6CAR - chains A and T of the 23 polymer chains in the assembly; structure by X-ray diffraction, 3.40 A resolution.

[Chain A]
Molecule: 16S Ribosomal RNA rRNA
Organism: Thermus thermophilus HB8
Sequence (1517 nucleotides; numbered 5 to 1544 plus 19 insertion-coded residues; 42 numbers in that range are skipped by the numbering (no residue carries them; nothing is unmodelled there); the number before each row is that of its first residue; a row labelled like 190A-190L holds insertion residues (190A, then the next letters in order)):
     5 UGGAGAGUCU GAUCCUGGCU CAGGGUGAAC GCUGGCGGCG UGCCUAAGAC AUGCAAGUCG
    65 UGCGGG
    73 CCGCGGGGUU UU
    88 ACUCCG
    95 UGGUC
   101 AGCGGCGGAC GGGUGAGUAA CGCGUGGGU
  129A G
   130 ACCUACCCGG AAGAGGGGGA CAACCCGGGG AAACUCGGGC UAAUCCCCCA UGUGGACCCG
   190 C
190A-190L CCCUUGGGGUGU
   191 GUCCAAAGGG CUUU
   216 GCCCGCUUCC GGAUGGGCCC GCGUCCCAUC AGCUAGUUGG UGGGGUAAUG GCCCACCAAG
   276 GCGACGACGG GUAGCCGGUC UGAGAGGAUG GCCGGCCACA GGGGCACUGA GACACGGGCC
   336 CCACUCCUAC GGGAGGCAGC AGUUAGGAAU CUUCCGCAAU GGGCGCAAGC CUGACGGAGC
   396 GACGCCGCUU GGAGGAAGAA GCCCUUCGGG GUGUAAACUC CUGAA
   442 CCCGGGACGA AACCCCCGAC GA
   474 GGGGACUGAC GGUACCGGG
   494 GUAAUAGCGC CGGCCAACUC CGUGCCAGCA GCCXCGGUAA UACGGAGGGC GCGAGCGUUA
   554 CCCGGAUUCA CUGGGCGUAA AGGGCGUGUA GGCGGCCUGG GGCGUCCCAU GUGAAAGACC
   614 ACGGCUCAAC CGUGGGGGAG CGUGGGAUAC GCUCAGGCUA GACGGUGGGA GAGGGUGGUG
   674 GAAUUCCCGG AGUAGCGGUG AAAUGCGCAG AUACCGGGAG GAACGCCGAU GGCGAAGGCA
   734 GCCACCUGGU CCACCCGUGA CGCUGAGGCG CGAAAGCGUG GGGAGCAAAC CGGAUUAGAU
   794 ACCCGGGUAG UCCACGCCCU AAACGAUGCG CGCUAGGUCU CUGGGUCU
   848 CCUGGGGGCC GAAGCUAACG CGUUAAGCGC GCCGCCUGGG GAGUACGGCC GCAAGGCUGA
   908 AACUCAAAGG AAUUGACGGG GGCCCGCACA AGCGGUGGAG CAUGUGGUUU AAUUCGAAGX
   968 AACGCGAAGA ACCUUACCAG GCCUUGACAU GCUAGG
 1003A G
  1004 AACCCGGGUG AAAGCCUGGG GUGCCCC
1030A-1030D GCGA
  1031 GGGGAGCCCU AGCACAGGUG CUGCAUGGCC GUCGUCAGCU CGUGCCGUGA GGUGUUGGGU
  1091 UAAGUCCCGC AACGAGCGCA ACCCCCGCCG UUAGUUGCCA GCGGUUCGGC CGGGCACUCU
  1151 AACGGGACUG CCCGCGAAA
  1171 GCGGGAGGAA GGAGGGGACG ACGUCUGGUC AGCAUGGCCC UUACGGCCUG GGCGACACAC
  1231 GUGCUACAAU GCCCACUACA AAGCGAUGCC ACCCGGCAAC GGGGAGCUAA UCGCAAAAAG
  1291 GUGGGCCCAG UUCGGAUUGG GGUCUGCAAC CCGACCCCAU GAAGCCGGAA UCGCUAGUAA
  1351 UCGCGGAUCA G
 1361A C
  1362 CAUGCCGCGG UGAAUACGUU CCCGGGCCUU GUACACACXG CCXGUXACGC CAUGGGAGCG
  1422 GGCUCUACCC GAAGUCGCCG GG
  1446 AGCCUACGGG
  1459 CAGGCGCCGA GGGUAGGGCC CGUGACUGGG GCGAAGUCGU AACAAGGUAG CUGUACCGGA
  1519 AGGUGCGGCU GGAUCACCUC CUUUCU
Disordered / not traced: 1533-1538
Differences from the reference sequence: conflict C13 (U131313 in 55771382)
Modified positions: PSU (pseudouridine-5'-monophosphate) at position 516, G7M (N7-methyl-guanosine-5'-monophosphate) at position 527, M2G (N2-dimethylguanosine-5'-monophosphate) at position 966, 5MC (5-methylcytidine-5'-monophosphate) at position 967, 2MG (2N-methylguanosine-5'-monophosphate) at position 1207, 5MC (5-methylcytidine-5'-monophosphate) at position 1400, 4OC (4n,o2'-methylcytidine-5'-monophosphate) at position 1402, 5MC (5-methylcytidine-5'-monophosphate) at position 1404, 5MC (5-methylcytidine-5'-monophosphate) at position 1407, UR3 (3-methyluridine-5'-monophoshate) at position 1498, MA6 (6N-dimethyladenosine-5'-monophoshate) at position 1518, MA6 (6N-dimethyladenosine-5'-monophoshate) at position 1519, PSU (pseudouridine-5'-monophosphate) at position 1540, PSU (pseudouridine-5'-monophosphate) at position 1541
Metal / ion sites: Mg2+ site 1 near G21 (its only coordinating residue here); Mg2+ site 2: C48, G115; Mg2+ site 3 near A59 (its only coordinating residue here); Mg2+ site 4: G61, U62; Mg2+ site 5: G70, U98; Mg2+ site 6: G107, G326; Mg2+ site 7: A109, G331; Mg2+ site 8: G117, G289; Mg2+ site 9: C121, G124, U125; Mg2+ site 10 near G146 (its only coordinating residue here); Mg2+ site 11 near A149 (its only coordinating residue here); Mg2+ site 12 near C175 (its only coordinating residue here); 90 more Mg2+ sites not listed
Residues lining bound ligands: Sisomicin (SIS; (1S,2S,3R,4S,6R)-4,6-diamino-3-{[(2S,3R)-3-amino-6-(aminomethyl)-3,4-dihydro-2H-pyran-2-yl]oxy}-2-hydroxycyclohexyl 3-deoxy-4-C-methyl-3-(methylamino)-beta-L-arabinopyranoside): 5MC_1404, G1405, U1406, 5MC_1407, A1408, C1409, G1491, A1493, G1494, U1495, C1496
From the paper describing this entry:
  - binding site for Sisomicin: G1405, U1406, G1491, A1493, G1494, U1495
  - conformationally variable residues (side-chain flip): A1492, A1493

[Chain T]
Name: 30S ribosomal protein S20
Organism: Thermus thermophilus (strain HB8 / ATCC 27634 / DSM 579)
UniProtKB: P80380 (RS20_THET8); residues 2-106 here = UniProt positions 2-106
Amino-acid sequence (105 residues; numbered 2 to 106; the number before each row is that of its first residue):
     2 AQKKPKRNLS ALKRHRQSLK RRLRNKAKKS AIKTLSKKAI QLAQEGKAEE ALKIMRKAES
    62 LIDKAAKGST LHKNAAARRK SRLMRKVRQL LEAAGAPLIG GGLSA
Disordered / not traced: 2-7

[How chain A and chain T interact]
Residue-residue contacts - 99 pairs, chain A then chain T:
  G102(A) with Arg17(T), salt bridge to the phosphate
  C103(A) with Lys14(T), salt bridge to the phosphate; Arg17(T), salt bridge to the phosphate; Lys21(T), phosphate contact
  G104(A) with Lys14(T), hydrogen bond to the base; Gln18(T), hydrogen bond to the phosphate; Lys21(T), salt bridge to the phosphate
  G105(A) with Gln18(T), phosphate contact; Arg22(T), salt bridge to the phosphate
  C106(A) with Arg15(T), base contact
  G107(A) with Arg15(T), hydrogen bond to the base
  G108(A) with Arg15(T), base contact
  C132(A) with Lys74(T), hydrogen bond to the phosphate; Asn75(T), phosphate contact
  U133(A) with Lys74(T), salt bridge to the phosphate
  C174(A) with Arg25(T), sugar contact
  C175(A) with Arg25(T), sugar contact
  C176(A) with Lys29(T), salt bridge to the phosphate
  C177(A) with Lys65(T), salt bridge to the phosphate
  C178(A) with Lys65(T), salt bridge to the phosphate
  A185(A) with Glu60(T), base contact; Ala78(T), sugar contact; Lys81(T), hydrogen bond to the base
  C186(A) with Ala78(T), sugar contact; Lys81(T), sugar contact; Ser82(T), hydrogen bond to the phosphate; Met85(T), hydrogen bond to the sugar
  C187(A) with Ser82(T), hydrogen bond to the phosphate; Met85(T), sugar contact; Arg89(T), hydrogen bond to the sugar; Leu104(T), base contact; Ser105(T), hydrogen bond to the base
  C188(A) with Arg89(T), sugar contact; Ser105(T), base contact; Ala106(T), sugar contact
  U190L(A) with Ser105(T), hydrogen bond to the base; Ala106(T), base contact
  G191(A) with Met85(T), base contact; Gly101(T), hydrogen bond to the sugar; Gly102(T), hydrogen bond to the sugar; Gly103(T), hydrogen bond to the base; Leu104(T), hydrogen bond to the sugar; Ser105(T), hydrogen bond to the base
  U192(A) with Arg57(T), sugar contact; Glu60(T), hydrogen bond to the sugar; Gly102(T), sugar contact; Gly103(T), sugar contact
  C193(A) with Arg57(T), sugar contact; Glu60(T), sugar contact; Ser61(T), hydrogen bond to the phosphate; Asp64(T), hydrogen bond to the sugar
  C194(A) with Ser61(T), hydrogen bond to the phosphate; Asp64(T), sugar contact; Lys65(T), salt bridge to the phosphate; Lys68(T), hydrogen bond to the sugar
  A195(A) with Lys65(T), phosphate contact; Lys68(T), sugar contact
  U223(A) with Lys68(T), sugar contact
  G258(A) with Arg86(T), salt bridge to the phosphate
  G259(A) with Arg83(T), salt bridge to the phosphate; Lys87(T), salt bridge to the phosphate
  G260(A) with Arg83(T), base contact
  U261(A) with Arg79(T), salt bridge to the phosphate; Arg80(T), salt bridge to the phosphate; Arg83(T), base contact
  A262(A) with Lys74(T), sugar contact; Asn75(T), hydrogen bond to the phosphate
  A263(A) with Asn75(T), phosphate contact; Arg79(T), salt bridge to the phosphate
  C322(A) with Ser19(T), hydrogen bond to the sugar; Arg23(T), sugar contact
  U323(A) with Ser19(T), hydrogen bond to the sugar; Arg22(T), phosphate contact; Arg23(T), sugar contact; Asn26(T), hydrogen bond to the phosphate
  G324(A) with Arg22(T), salt bridge to the phosphate; Asn26(T), hydrogen bond to the phosphate; Ser70(T), hydrogen bond to the phosphate
  A325(A) with Ser70(T), phosphate contact; Lys74(T), sugar contact
  G332(A) with Leu10(T), phosphate contact
  G333(A) with His16(T), sugar contact
  A349(A) with Arg8(T), sugar contact
  U1436(A) with Arg23(T), salt bridge to the phosphate
  G1438(A) with Lys34(T), salt bridge to the phosphate
  C1439(A) with Lys38(T), salt bridge to the phosphate
  G1453(A) with Leu36(T), sugar contact; Lys39(T), hydrogen bond to the phosphate
  G1454(A) with Thr35(T), phosphate contact; Leu36(T), sugar contact; Lys39(T), salt bridge to the phosphate
  G1455(A) with Ala28(T), phosphate contact; Ser31(T), phosphate contact; Ala32(T), sugar contact; Thr35(T), hydrogen bond to the phosphate
  C1459(A) with Lys27(T), salt bridge to the phosphate; Ala28(T), phosphate contact; Ser31(T), hydrogen bond to the phosphate
  A1460(A) with Lys27(T), salt bridge to the phosphate
Also at the interface, not in a pair above, chain A (51 interface residues in all): G61, C150, G184, G331, C1437
Also at the interface, not in a pair above, chain T (52 interface residues in all): Ala12, Lys58, His73, Ala76

[In short]
Chain A and chain T form an interface of 51 and 52 residues respectively; the contacts include 30 hydrogen
bonds and 23 salt bridges. Polar contacts include G104(A)-Lys14(T), G107(A)-Arg15(T) and A185(A)-Lys81(T).
Bound to chain A: Sisomicin. The paper reports a binding site for Sisomicin at G1405(A), U1406(A) and G1491(A)
among others; conformational variability at A1492(A) and A1493(A).
Chain A is 16S Ribosomal RNA rRNA (Thermus thermophilus HB8) and chain T is 30S ribosomal protein S20 (Thermus
thermophilus (strain HB8 / ATCC 27634 / DSM 579)); the structure, Serial Femtosecond X-ray Crystal Structure
of 30S ribosomal subunit from Thermus thermophilus in complex with Sisomicin, was determined by X-ray
diffraction together with 6CAS from the same study.
